PDB entry 5B75 | X-ray diffraction, 1.70 A resolution | chains A and B

[Chain A]
Molecule: Histone acetyltransferase KAT6A
Organism: Homo sapiens
Notes: EC 2.3.1.48
UniProtKB: Q92794 (KAT6A_HUMAN); residue numbers follow UniProt; this construct covers 194-323
Sequence (131 residues; each row starts with the number of its first residue):
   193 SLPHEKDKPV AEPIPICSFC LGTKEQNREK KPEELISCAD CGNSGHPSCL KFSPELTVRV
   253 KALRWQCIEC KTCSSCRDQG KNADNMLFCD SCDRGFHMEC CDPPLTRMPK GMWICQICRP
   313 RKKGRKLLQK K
Not modelled in the structure: 193, 313-323
Construct notes: expression tag (193)
Bound ions: Zn2+ site 1: C209, C212, H238, C241; Zn2+ site 2: C230, C233, C259, C262; Zn2+ site 3: C265, C268, H289, C292; Zn2+ site 4: C281, C284, C307, C310

[Chain B]
Molecule: Histone H3
UniProtKB: K7EMV3 (K7EMV3_HUMAN); residues 1-25 here correspond to UniProt positions 2-26 (UniProt number = residue number + 1)
Sequence (25 residues; numbered 1 to 25; the number before each row is that of its first residue):
     1 ARTKQTARKS TGGKAPRKQL ATKAA
Modified / non-standard residues: K14 (N~6~-butanoyl-L-lysine; BTK)

[Interface between chain A and chain B]
Contacting residue pairs - 51 pairs, chain A then chain B:
  I208(A) with L20(B), hydrophobic; K23(B); A24(B), hydrophobic
  S210(A) with K14(B); A15(B), hydrogen bond (backbone-backbone)
  F211(A) with T11(B); G12(B); G13(B); K14(B); A15(B)
  L213(A) with A15(B), hydrophobic; Q19(B); L20(B), hydrophobic; K23(B)
  N235(A) with K14(B)
  S236(A) with K14(B)
  G237(A) with K14(B)
  C241(A) with T11(B)
  K243(A) with S10(B), hydrogen bond (side chain-backbone); T11(B), hydrogen bond (side chain-backbone)
  W257(A) with K14(B)
  C259(A) with K14(B)
  I260(A) with K4(B), hydrogen bond (backbone-side chain); A7(B); R8(B); T11(B)
  E261(A) with K4(B), hydrogen bond (backbone-side chain); R8(B), salt bridge
  K263(A) with K4(B), hydrogen bond (backbone-side chain)
  Q271(A) with K4(B)
  A275(A) with K4(B)
  D276(A) with T3(B); K4(B); Q5(B), hydrogen bond (backbone-backbone); R8(B), salt bridge
  N277(A) with T3(B)
  M278(A) with T3(B); K4(B), hydrogen bond (backbone-backbone)
  L279(A) with R2(B); T3(B)
  F280(A) with R2(B), hydrogen bond (backbone-backbone); K4(B); A7(B), hydrophobic
  C281(A) with R2(B), hydrogen bond (backbone-side chain)
  D282(A) with R2(B), salt bridge
  D285(A) with R2(B), salt bridge
  M300(A) with A1(B); T3(B)
  P301(A) with A1(B), hydrogen bond (backbone-backbone)
  G303(A) with A1(B), hydrogen bond (backbone-backbone)
  W305(A) with A1(B), hydrophobic
Other interface residues (no listed pair), chain A (35 interface residues in all): C209, T215, L242, F244, L248, C262, K302

[Summary]
Chain A and chain B form an interface of 35 and 17 residues respectively, with 12 hydrogen bonds and 4 salt
bridges. Polar contacts include E261(A)-R8(B), D276(A)-R8(B) and D282(A)-R2(B). C209(A), C212(A), H238(A) and
C241(A) form the Zn2+ site 1.
Chain A is Histone acetyltransferase KAT6A (Homo sapiens) and chain B is Histone H3; the structure, Crystal
structure of MOZ double PHD finger in complex with histone H3 butyrylation at K14, was determined by X-ray
diffraction, deposited together with 5B76, 5B77, 5B78 and 5B79.
